PDB entry 6A05 | X-ray diffraction, 2.20 A resolution | chains A and B

[Chain A (and B)]
Name: Stimulator of interferon genes protein
From: Sus scrofa
Notes: chain B of this document is another copy of the same molecule, construct and numbering; everything in this record applies to it too
Reference sequence: B8XX90 (STING_PIG); residue numbers follow UniProt; this construct covers 152-342
Chain sequence (201 residues; row label = number of the first residue in the row):
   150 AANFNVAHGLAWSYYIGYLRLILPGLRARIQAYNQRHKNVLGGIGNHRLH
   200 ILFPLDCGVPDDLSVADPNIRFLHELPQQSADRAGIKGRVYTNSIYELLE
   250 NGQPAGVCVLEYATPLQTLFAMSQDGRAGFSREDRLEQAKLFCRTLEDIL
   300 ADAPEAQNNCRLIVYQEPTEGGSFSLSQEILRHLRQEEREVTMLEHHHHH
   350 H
Not modelled in the structure: 150-151, 339-350 (chain B: 150-151, 228-236, 275-276, 319, 341-350)
Differences from the reference sequence: expression tag (150-151, 343-350); conflict E260 (Gly in B8XX90)
Small-molecule neighbours: 1YD (2-amino-9-[(2R,3R,3aR,5S,7aS,9R,10R,10aR,12R,14aS)-9-(6-amino-9H-purin-9-yl)-3,5,10,12-tetrahydroxy-5,12-dioxidooctahydro-2H,7H-difuro[3,2-d:3',2'-j][1,3,7,9,2,8]tetraoxadiphosphacyclododecin-2-yl]-1,9-dihydro-6H-purin-6-one): S162, Y163, G166, Y167, R232, I235, R238, V239, Y240, E260, T263, P264, T267

[Interface between chain A and chain B]
Contacting residue pairs (54):
  N152(A) - H157(B)  hydrogen bond
  N152(A) - W161(B)
  F153(A) - W161(B)  hydrophobic
  N154(A) - H157(B)
  V155(A) - H157(B)
  V155(A) - G158(B)
  V155(A) - W161(B)
  H157(A) - N152(B)  hydrogen bond
  H157(A) - N154(B)
  H157(A) - V155(B)
  G158(A) - V155(B)
  G158(A) - G158(B)
  L159(A) - G158(B)
  L159(A) - S162(B)
  W161(A) - F153(B)
  W161(A) - V155(B)  hydrophobic
  W161(A) - T267(B)
  W161(A) - M271(B)  hydrophobic
  S162(A) - L159(B)
  S162(A) - T267(B)
  I165(A) - T267(B)
  I165(A) - A270(B)  hydrophobic
  R169(A) - A270(B)
  D231(A) - D210(B)
  R232(A) - D210(B)  salt bridge
  R232(A) - T263(B)
  R232(A) - Q266(B)  hydrogen bond
  A233(A) - V208(B)  hydrophobic
  A233(A) - P209(B)
  A233(A) - D210(B)  hydrogen bond (backbone-side chain)
  A233(A) - E260(B)
  A233(A) - Y261(B)  hydrogen bond (backbone-backbone)
  A233(A) - T263(B)
  A233(A) - Q266(B)
  G234(A) - D210(B)  hydrogen bond (backbone-backbone)
  G234(A) - S243(B)  hydrogen bond (backbone-side chain)
  G234(A) - Y245(B)  hydrogen bond (backbone-side chain)
  I235(A) - T241(B)
  I235(A) - N242(B)
  I235(A) - S243(B)
  I235(A) - E260(B)
  K236(A) - F221(B)
  K236(A) - S243(B)  hydrogen bond (backbone-side chain)
  K236(A) - Y245(B)
  G237(A) - T241(B)
  V239(A) - V239(B)  hydrophobic
  T241(A) - G237(B)
  T263(A) - R238(B)
  T267(A) - I165(B)
  A270(A) - I165(B)  hydrophobic
  A270(A) - R169(B)
  D274(A) - W161(B)
  R276(A) - W161(B)
  R276(A) - D301(B)  salt bridge
Other interface residues (no listed pair), chain A (28 interface residues in all): G166, R238, M271
Other interface residues (no listed pair), chain B (34 interface residues in all): Y167, D211, L212, L259

[Overview]
Chain A and chain B form an interface of 28 and 34 residues respectively, with 9 hydrogen bonds and 2 salt
bridges. Polar contacts include R232(A)-D210(B), R276(A)-D301(B) and N152(A)-H157(B). Ligands of chain A:
compound 1YD.
Both chains are Stimulator of interferon genes protein (Sus scrofa). Entry 6A05 (Structure of pSTING complex)
was determined by X-ray diffraction, deposited together with 6A03, 6A04, 6A06 and 6IYF.
